PDB entry 6XML | X-ray diffraction, 1.88 A resolution | chains A and B

[Chain A (and B)]
Name: Fructose-bisphosphate aldolase A
Source organism: Homo sapiens
Notes: EC 4.1.2.13; chain B of this document is another copy of the same molecule, construct and numbering; everything in this record applies to it too
UniProt: P04075 (ALDOA_HUMAN); residue numbers follow UniProt; this construct covers 1-364
Sequence (364 residues; numbered 1 to 364; the number before each row is that of its first residue):
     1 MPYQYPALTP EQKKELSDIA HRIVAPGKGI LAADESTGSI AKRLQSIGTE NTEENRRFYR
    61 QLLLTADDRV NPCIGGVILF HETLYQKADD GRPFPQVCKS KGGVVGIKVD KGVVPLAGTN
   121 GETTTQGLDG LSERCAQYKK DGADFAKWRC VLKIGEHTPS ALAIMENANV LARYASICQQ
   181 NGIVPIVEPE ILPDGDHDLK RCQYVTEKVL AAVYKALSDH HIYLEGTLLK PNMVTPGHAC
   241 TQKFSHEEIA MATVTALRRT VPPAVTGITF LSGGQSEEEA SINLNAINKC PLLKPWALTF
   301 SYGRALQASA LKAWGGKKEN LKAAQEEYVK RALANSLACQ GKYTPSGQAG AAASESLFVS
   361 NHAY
Unresolved in the structure: 1-5, 346-348, 362-364 (chain B: 1-4, 363-364)
Sequence notes: engineered mutation Cys98 (Ile in P04075)
UniProt features mapped onto this chain:
  - active site: Glu188 (Proton acceptor), Lys230 (Schiff-base intermediate with dihydroxyacetone-P)
  - binding site (beta-D-fructose 1,6-bisphosphate): Arg43, Ser272 to Gly274, Ser301, Arg304
  - site: Tyr364 (Necessary for preference for fructose 1,6-bisphosphate over fructose 1-phosphate)
  - modified residue: Tyr5 (Phosphotyrosine), Thr9 (Phosphothreonine), Ser36 (Phosphoserine), Ser39 (Phosphoserine), Lys42 (N6-acetyllysine), Ser46 (Phosphoserine), Lys99 (N6-(2-hydroxyisobutyryl)lysine), Lys108 (N6-acetyllysine), Lys111 (N6-acetyllysine), Ser132 (Phosphoserine), Lys147 (N6-(2-hydroxyisobutyryl)lysine), Ser272 (Phosphoserine), Lys312 (N6-malonyllysine), Lys330 (N6-acetyllysine)
  - cross-link: Lys42 (Glycyl lysine isopeptide (Lys-Gly) (interchain with G-Cter in SUMO1))

[Chain A / chain B interface]
Pairs across the interface - 32 pairs, chain A then chain B:
  Tyr204(A) - His221(B)
  Ala211(A) - Lys215(B)
  Ala211(A) - Ser218(B)
  Lys215(A) - Ala211(B)
  Lys215(A) - Ala212(B)
  Ser218(A) - Ala211(B)
  His221(A) - Tyr204(B)
  Tyr223(A) - Arg259(B)
  Leu224(A) - Arg259(B)
  Glu225(A) - Arg259(B)  salt bridge
  Arg258(A) - Pro262(B)
  Arg258(A) - Pro263(B)
  Arg258(A) - Ala264(B)  hydrogen bond (backbone-backbone)
  Arg259(A) - Tyr223(B)
  Arg259(A) - Leu224(B)
  Arg259(A) - Glu225(B)  salt bridge
  Arg259(A) - Pro262(B)
  Arg259(A) - Ala264(B)
  Val261(A) - Pro263(B)
  Pro262(A) - Arg258(B)
  Pro262(A) - Arg259(B)
  Pro263(A) - Arg258(B)
  Pro263(A) - Val261(B)
  Pro263(A) - Pro263(B)  hydrophobic
  Pro263(A) - Pro295(B)  hydrophobic
  Pro263(A) - Trp296(B)  hydrophobic
  Ala264(A) - Arg258(B)  hydrogen bond (backbone-backbone)
  Ala264(A) - Arg259(B)
  Leu293(A) - Pro295(B)  hydrophobic
  Pro295(A) - Pro263(B)  hydrophobic
  Pro295(A) - Leu293(B)  hydrophobic
  Trp296(A) - Pro263(B)  hydrophobic
Interface residues without a listed pair, chain A (22 interface residues in all): Lys13, Ala212, Thr255, Leu257, Thr260
Interface residues without a listed pair, chain B (21 interface residues in all): Lys200, Thr255, Thr260

[In short]
22 residues of chain A and 21 residues of chain B are in contact, with 2 hydrogen bonds and 2 salt bridges.
Polar pairs include Glu225(A)-Arg259(B) and Arg258(A)-Ala264(B). UniProt lists active-site residues Glu188(A)
and Lys230(A) and 6 beta-D-fructose 1,6-bisphosphate-binding residues on chain A.
Both chains are Fructose-bisphosphate aldolase A (Homo sapiens). Entry 6XML (Human aldolase A I98C) was
determined by X-ray diffraction (same publication as 6XMH, 6XMM and 6XMO).
